8WR4 - chains B and G of the 8 polymer chains in the assembly; structure by electron microscopy, 3.07 A resolution.

== Chain B ==
Protein: CbCas9 effector-1
Amino-acid sequence (1442 residues; each row starts with the number of its first residue):
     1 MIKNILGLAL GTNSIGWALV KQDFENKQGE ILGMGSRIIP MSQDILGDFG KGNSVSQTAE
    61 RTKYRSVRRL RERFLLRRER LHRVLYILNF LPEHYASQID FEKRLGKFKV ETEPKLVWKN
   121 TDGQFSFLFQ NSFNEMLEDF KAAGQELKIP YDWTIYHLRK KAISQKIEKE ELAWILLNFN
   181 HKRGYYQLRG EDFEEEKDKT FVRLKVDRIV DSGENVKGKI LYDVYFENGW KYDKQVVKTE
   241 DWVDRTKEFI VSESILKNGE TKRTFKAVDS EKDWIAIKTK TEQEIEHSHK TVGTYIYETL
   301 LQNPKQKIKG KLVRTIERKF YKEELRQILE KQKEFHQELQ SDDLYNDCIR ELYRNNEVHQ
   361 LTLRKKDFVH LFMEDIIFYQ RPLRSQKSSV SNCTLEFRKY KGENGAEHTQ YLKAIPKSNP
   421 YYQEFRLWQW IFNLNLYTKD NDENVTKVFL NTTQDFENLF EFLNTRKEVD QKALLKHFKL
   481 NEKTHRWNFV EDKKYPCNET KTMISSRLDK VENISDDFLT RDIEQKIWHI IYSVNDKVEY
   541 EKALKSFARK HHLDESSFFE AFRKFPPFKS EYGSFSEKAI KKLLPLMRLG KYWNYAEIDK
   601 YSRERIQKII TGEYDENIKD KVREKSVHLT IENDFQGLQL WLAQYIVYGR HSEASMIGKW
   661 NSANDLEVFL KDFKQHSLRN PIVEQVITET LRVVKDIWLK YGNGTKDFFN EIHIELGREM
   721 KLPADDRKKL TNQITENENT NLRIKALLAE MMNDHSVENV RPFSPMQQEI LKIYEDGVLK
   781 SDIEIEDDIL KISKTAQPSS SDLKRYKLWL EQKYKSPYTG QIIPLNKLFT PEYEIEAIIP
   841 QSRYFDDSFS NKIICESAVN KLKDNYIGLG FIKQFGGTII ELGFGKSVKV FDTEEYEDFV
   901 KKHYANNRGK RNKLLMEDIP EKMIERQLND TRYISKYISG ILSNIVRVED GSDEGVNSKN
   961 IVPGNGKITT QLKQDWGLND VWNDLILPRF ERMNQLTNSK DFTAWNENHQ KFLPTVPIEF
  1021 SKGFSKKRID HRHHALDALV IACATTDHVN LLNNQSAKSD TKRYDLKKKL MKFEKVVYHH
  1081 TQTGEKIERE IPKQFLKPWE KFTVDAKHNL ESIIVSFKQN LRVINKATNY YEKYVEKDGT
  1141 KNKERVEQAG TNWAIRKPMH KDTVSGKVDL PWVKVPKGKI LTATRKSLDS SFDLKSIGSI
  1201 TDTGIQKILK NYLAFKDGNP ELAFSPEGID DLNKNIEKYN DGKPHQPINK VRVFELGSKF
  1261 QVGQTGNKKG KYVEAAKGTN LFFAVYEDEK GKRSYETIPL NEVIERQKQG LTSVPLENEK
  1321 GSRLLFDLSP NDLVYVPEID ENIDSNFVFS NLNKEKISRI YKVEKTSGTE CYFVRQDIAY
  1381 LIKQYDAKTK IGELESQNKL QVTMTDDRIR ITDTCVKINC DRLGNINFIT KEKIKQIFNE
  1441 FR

== Chain G ==
Protein: PcrIIC1
Amino-acid sequence (136 residues; each row starts with the number of its first residue):
     1 MSLDKIAIDT NILLYAYDNR DLDKQDRAVE ILLKKPFVTQ LVVFEFIKVL ERRFKMDKKE
    61 ITKLTIKLLK EVIIPLSLHR DIYNYSQFLL QRYNFGLSDI LVLSDSILNN CTILLSEDMC
   121 NGMIVDKKLK IVNPFL
Unresolved in the structure: 1-2
Ion coordination: Mg2+ near Asp-9 (its only coordinating residue here)

== How chain B and chain G interact ==
Contacting residue pairs - 14 pairs, chain B then chain G:
  Arg-1306(B) / Asp-81(G)  salt bridge
  Lys-1308(B) / Phe-88(G)
  Gln-1309(B) / Tyr-85(G)
  Gln-1309(B) / Phe-88(G)
  Gln-1309(B) / Asp-126(G)
  Gln-1309(B) / Lys-128(G)  hydrogen bond
  Gly-1310(B) / Asn-84(G)
  Gly-1310(B) / Phe-88(G)
  Leu-1311(B) / Asp-81(G)
  Leu-1311(B) / Asn-84(G)
  Leu-1311(B) / Tyr-85(G)
  Thr-1312(B) / Asn-84(G)
  Leu-1316(B) / Arg-80(G)
  Glu-1317(B) / Arg-80(G)

== Summary ==
The interface between chain B and chain G involves 8 residues on one side and 7 on the other, with 1 hydrogen
bond and 1 salt bridge. Polar pairs include Arg-1306(B)/Asp-81(G) and Gln-1309(B)/Lys-128(G).
Here chain B is CbCas9 effector-1 and chain G is PcrIIC1. Entry 8WR4 (Structure of CbCas9-PcrIIC1 complex
bound to 62-bp DNA substrate (non-targeting complex)) was determined by electron microscopy (same publication
as 8IYQ, 8WMH, 8WMM and 8WMN).
